PDB entry 3WF7 | X-ray diffraction, 1.85 A resolution | chain A

# Chain A
Molecule: Ribosomal protein S6 kinase beta-1
Source organism: Homo sapiens
Notes: EC 2.7.11.1
Reference sequence: P23443 (KS6B1_HUMAN); residues 78-399 here = UniProt positions 78-399
Sequence (329 residues; row label = number of the first residue in the row):
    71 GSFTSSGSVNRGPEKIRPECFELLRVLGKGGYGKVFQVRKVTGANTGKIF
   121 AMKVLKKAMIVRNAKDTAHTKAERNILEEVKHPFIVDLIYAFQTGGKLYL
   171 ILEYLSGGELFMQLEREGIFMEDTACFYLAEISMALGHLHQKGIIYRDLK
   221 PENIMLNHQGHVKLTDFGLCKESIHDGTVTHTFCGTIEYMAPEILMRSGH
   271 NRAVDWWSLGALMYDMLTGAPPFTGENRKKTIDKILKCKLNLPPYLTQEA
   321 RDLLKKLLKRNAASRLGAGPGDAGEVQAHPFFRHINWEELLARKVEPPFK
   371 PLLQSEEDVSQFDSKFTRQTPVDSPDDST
Not modelled in the structure: 71-82, 247-249, 375-399
Differences from the reference sequence: expression tag (71-77)
Modified / non-standard residues: Thr252 (phosphothreonine; TPO)
Ion coordination: Zn2+: Cys240, His245, His251, Cys254
Ligand contacts: FS9 (1-(9H-purin-6-yl)-N-[3-(trifluoromethyl)phenyl]piperidine-4-carboxamide): Leu97, Gly98, Lys99, Gly100, Tyr102, Gly103, Lys104, Val105, Ala121, Lys123, Val124, Leu125, Val156, Leu172, Glu173, Tyr174, Leu175, Met225, Thr235, Lys241
Swiss-Prot annotation at these positions:
  - active site: Asp218 (Proton acceptor)
  - binding site (ATP): Leu97 to Val105, Lys123
  - modified residue: Thr252 (Phosphothreonine), Ser394 (Phosphoserine)
  - natural variant: Gly289 (G289E: In a colorectal cancer sample)
  - mutagenesis: Lys167 (K167N: Greatly reduces activity. Greatly reduces phosphorylation at T-412 and moderately reduces phosphorylation at T-252), Ser394 (S394A: Loss of activity. Loss of phosphorylation at T-412)
From the paper describing this entry:
  - binding site for FS9: Leu97, Gly103, Lys104, Ala121, Lys123, Leu125, Met225, Lys241
  - conformationally variable residues (loop rearrangement, side-chain flip): Lys123, Ala134, Lys135, Asp136

# Summary
Ligands of chain A: compound FS9. Cys240, His245, His251 and Cys254 coordinate Zn2+. From UniProt: active-site
residue Asp218, 10 ATP-binding residues and 2 mutagenesis sites. From the paper: a binding site for FS9 at
Leu97, Gly103 and Lys104 among others; conformational variability at Lys123, Ala134 and Lys135 among others.
Chain A is Ribosomal protein S6 kinase beta-1 (Homo sapiens); the structure, Crystal structure of S6K1 kinase
domain in complex with a purine derivative
1-(9H-purin-6-yl)-N-[3-(trifluoromethyl)phenyl]piperidine-4-carboxamide, was determined by X-ray diffraction,
deposited together with 3WE4, 3WF5, 3WF6, 3WF8 and 3WF9.
